9BX8 - chains B and D of the 4 polymer chains in the assembly; structure by electron microscopy, 3.59 A resolution.

Chain B:
Molecule: Ribonucleoside-diphosphate reductase subunit alpha
From: Bacillus subtilis
Notes: EC 1.17.4.1
Reference sequence: P50620 (RIR1_BACSU); numbering as in UniProt (aligned over 1-700)
Amino-acid sequence (700 residues; numbered 1 to 700; the number before each row is that of its first residue):
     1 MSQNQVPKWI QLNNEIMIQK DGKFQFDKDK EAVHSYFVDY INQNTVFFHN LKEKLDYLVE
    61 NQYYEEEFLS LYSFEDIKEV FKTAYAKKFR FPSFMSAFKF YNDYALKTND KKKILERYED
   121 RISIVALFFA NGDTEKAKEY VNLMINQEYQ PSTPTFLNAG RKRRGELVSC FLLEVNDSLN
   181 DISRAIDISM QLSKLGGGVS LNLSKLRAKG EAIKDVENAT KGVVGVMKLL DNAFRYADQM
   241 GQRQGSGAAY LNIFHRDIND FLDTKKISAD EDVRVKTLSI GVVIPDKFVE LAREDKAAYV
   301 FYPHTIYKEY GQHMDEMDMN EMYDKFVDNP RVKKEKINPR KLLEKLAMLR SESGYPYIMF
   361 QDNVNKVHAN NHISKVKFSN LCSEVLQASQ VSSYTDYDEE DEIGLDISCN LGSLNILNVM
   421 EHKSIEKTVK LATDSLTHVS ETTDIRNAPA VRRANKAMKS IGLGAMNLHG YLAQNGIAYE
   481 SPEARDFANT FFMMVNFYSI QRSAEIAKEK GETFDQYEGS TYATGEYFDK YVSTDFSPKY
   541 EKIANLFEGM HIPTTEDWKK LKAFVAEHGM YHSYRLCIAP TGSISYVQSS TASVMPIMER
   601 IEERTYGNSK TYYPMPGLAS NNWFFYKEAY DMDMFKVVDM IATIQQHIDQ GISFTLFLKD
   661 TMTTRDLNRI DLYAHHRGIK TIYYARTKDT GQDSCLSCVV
Unresolved in the structure: 1-5, 689-700
Swiss-Prot annotation at these positions:
  - active site: Asn380 (Proton acceptor), Cys382 (Cysteine radical intermediate), Glu384 (Proton acceptor)
  - binding site (substrate): Thr153, Ser169, Cys170, Gly198, Asn380 to Glu384, Pro580 to Ile584
  - site: Cys170 (Important for hydrogen atom transfer), Asp177 (Allosteric effector binding), Arg207 (Allosteric effector binding), Cys409 (Important for hydrogen atom transfer), Tyr683 (Important for electron transfer), Tyr684 (Important for electron transfer), Cys695 (Interacts with thioredoxin/glutaredoxin), Cys698 (Interacts with thioredoxin/glutaredoxin)
  - mutagenesis: His255 (H255Y: In ts-A 73; temperature-sensitive lethal mutation)
Residues lining bound ligands:
  - ATP (adenosine-5'-triphosphate): Lys30, Val33, His34, Phe37, Asn42, Lys88, Phe89, Arg90, Phe91, Arg117
  - dTTP (TTP), molecule 1: Asp177, Ser178, Leu179, Asn180, Ile182, Leu206, Arg207, Ala212, Ile213, Lys214, Ala219, Thr220, Lys221, His304
  - dTTP (TTP), molecule 2: Lys194, Tyr236, Ala237, Asp238
Reported in the primary citation:
  - catalytic residues: Cys382 (citing earlier work)

Chain D:
Molecule: Ribonucleoside-diphosphate reductase subunit beta
From: Bacillus subtilis
Notes: EC 1.17.4.1
Reference sequence: P50621 (RIR2_BACSU); residue numbers follow UniProt; this construct covers 1-329
Amino-acid sequence (350 residues; numbered -20 to 329; the number before each row is that of its first residue; numbers below 1 keep their minus sign (Met-20 is residue -20)):
   -20 MGSSHHHHHH SSGLVPRGSH MMTKIYDAAN WSKHEDDFTQ MFYNQNVKQF WLPEEIALNG
    40 DLLTWKYLGK NEQDTYMKVL AGLTLLDTEQ GNTGMPIVAE HVDGHQRKAV LNFMAMMENA
   100 VHAKSYSNIF MTLAPTETIN EVFEWVKQNK YLQKKAQMIV GLYKAIQKDD EISLFKAMVA
   160 SVYLESFLFY SGFYYPLYFY GQGKLMQSGE IINLILRDEA IHGVYVGLLA QEIYNKQTEE
   220 KKAELREFAI DLLNQLYENE LEYTEDLYDQ VGLSHDVKKF IRYNANKALM NLGFDPYFEE
   280 EDINPIVLNG LNTKTKSHDF FSMKGNGYKK ATVEPLKDDD FYFEDEKEQI
Unresolved in the structure: -20 to 15, 291-310, 323-329
Sequence notes: initiating methionine (-20); expression tag (-19 to 0)
Swiss-Prot annotation at these positions:
  - active site: Tyr105
  - binding site (Fe cation): Asp66, Glu97, His101, Glu164, Glu198, His201
Metal / ion sites: Mn2+ site 1: Asp66, Glu97, His101, Glu198; Mn2+ site 2: Glu97, Glu164, Glu198, His201

Interface between chain B and chain D:
Pairs across the interface (30):
  Ala292(B) with Phe320(D)
  Arg293(B) with Asp317(D); Phe320(D); Tyr321(D)
  Arg340(B) with Asp317(D), salt bridge; Phe320(D)
  Leu343(B) with Phe320(D), hydrophobic
  Glu344(B) with Pro314(D); Leu315(D), hydrogen bond (side chain-backbone)
  Thr605(B) with Asp274(D)
  Asn608(B) with Asp274(D); Pro275(D), hydrogen bond (side chain-backbone)
  Phe635(B) with Phe322(D), hydrophobic
  Thr663(B) with Thr311(D); Glu313(D), hydrogen bond
  Thr664(B) with Thr311(D), hydrogen bond (backbone-backbone); Val312(D); Glu313(D), hydrogen bond (side chain-backbone)
  Arg665(B) with Glu313(D); Pro314(D); Lys316(D); Asp319(D), salt bridge
  Asn668(B) with Leu315(D)
  Arg669(B) with Asp319(D); Phe322(D)
  Leu672(B) with Asp319(D); Phe320(D), hydrophobic; Phe322(D)
  Tyr673(B) with Phe322(D)
  His676(B) with Phe322(D)
Other interface residues (no listed pair), chain B (18 interface residues in all): Val289, Gly607
Other interface residues (no listed pair), chain D (14 interface residues in all): Tyr276

Summary:
Chain B and chain D form an interface of 18 and 14 residues respectively; the contacts include 5 hydrogen
bonds and 2 salt bridges. Polar pairs include Arg340(B)-Asp317(D), Arg665(B)-Asp319(D) and
Glu344(B)-Leu315(D). Chain B binds dTTP and ATP. From the paper: the catalytic residue Cys382(B).
Here chain B is Ribonucleoside-diphosphate reductase subunit alpha and chain D is Ribonucleoside-diphosphate
reductase subunit beta, both from Bacillus subtilis. Entry 9BX8 (Class 12 model for preturnover condition of
Bacillus subtilis ribonucleotide reductase complex) was determined by electron microscopy, deposited together
with 9BW3, 9BWX, 9BX2, 9BX3, 9BX6, 9BX9 and 39 further entries.
